PDB entry 3O4O | X-ray diffraction, 3.30 A resolution | chains A and C of the 3 polymer chains in the assembly

[Chain A]
Name: Interleukin-1 beta
From: Homo sapiens
UniProtKB: P01584 (IL1B_HUMAN); residues 1-153 here correspond to UniProt positions 117-269 (UniProt number = residue number + 116)
Sequence (158 residues; numbered -4 to 153; the number before each row is that of its first residue; numbers below 1 keep their minus sign (Gly-4 is residue -4)):
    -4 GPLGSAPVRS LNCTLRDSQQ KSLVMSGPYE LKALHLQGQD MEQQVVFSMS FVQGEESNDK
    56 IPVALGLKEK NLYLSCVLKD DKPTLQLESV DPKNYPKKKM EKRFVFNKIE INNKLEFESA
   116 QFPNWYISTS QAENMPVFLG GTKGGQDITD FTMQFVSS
Disordered / not traced: -4 to 0, 153
Differences from the reference sequence: expression tag (-4 to 0)
Curated features (UniProtKB/Swiss-Prot):
  - motif: Phe112 to Ser125 (Involved in interaction with TMED10 C-terminus)
  - site: Arg4 (Involved in receptor binding), Lys55 (Important for interaction with integrin), Lys63 (Important for interaction with integrin), Lys65 (Important for interaction with integrin), Lys74 (Important for interaction with integrin), Lys88 (Important for interaction with integrin)

[Chain C]
Name: Interleukin-1 receptor type 2
From: Homo sapiens
Notes: fragment: IL-1RII ectodomain, residues 14-343
UniProtKB: P27930 (IL1R2_HUMAN); residues 1-330 here correspond to UniProt positions 14-343 (UniProt number = residue number + 13)
Sequence (339 residues; numbered -2 to 336; the number before each row is that of its first residue; numbers below 1 keep their minus sign (Ala-2 is residue -2)):
    -2 ADPFTLQPAA HTGAARSCRF RGRHYKREFR LEGEPVALRC PQVPYWLWAS VSPRINLTWH
    58 KNDSARTVPG EEETRMWAQD GALWLLPALQ EDSGTYVCTT RNASYCDKMS IELRVFENTD
   118 AFLPFISYPQ ILTLSTSGVL VCPDLSEFTR DKTDVKIQWY KDSLLLDKDN EKFLSVRGTT
   178 HLLVHDVALE DAGYYRCVLT FAHEGQQYNI TRSIELRIKK KKEETIPVII SPLKTISASL
   238 GSRLTIPCKV FLGTGTPLTT MLWWTANDTH IESAYPGGRV TEGPRQEYSE NNENYIEVPL
   298 IFDPVTREDL HMDFKCVVHN TLSFQTLRTT VKEHHHHHH
Disordered / not traced: -2 to 14, 331-336
Differences from the reference sequence: expression tag (-2 to 0, 331-336)
Curated features (UniProtKB/Swiss-Prot):
  - region: His316 to Glu330 (Contains proteolytic cleavage site)
  - glycosylation (N-linked (GlcNAc...) asparagine): Asn53, Asn59, Asn99, Asn206, Asn264
Cystine bridges: Cys15-Cys103, Cys37-Cys95, Cys139-Cys194, Cys245-Cys313
Covalently attached groups: N-acetylglucosamine (NAG) linked to Asn99, Asn206

[Chain A / chain C interface]
Residue-residue contacts (68; chain A residue first):
  Arg4(A) with Pro254(C); Leu255(C); Thr257(C); Met258(C), hydrogen bond; Arg282(C)
  Arg11(A) with Pro126(C), hydrogen bond (side chain-backbone); Gln127(C); Ile128(C)
  Ser13(A) with Val136(C)
  Gln14(A) with Val138(C); His178(C), hydrogen bond
  Gln15(A) with Gln127(C); Ile128(C), hydrogen bond (side chain-backbone); Leu129(C); Val136(C), hydrogen bond (side chain-backbone)
  Ser21(A) with Tyr22(C); Gln39(C), hydrogen bond (backbone-side chain)
  Tyr24(A) with Gln39(C); Tyr42(C)
  Lys27(A) with Tyr22(C); Gln39(C)
  Leu29(A) with Tyr22(C), hydrophobic
  His30(A) with Lys23(C), hydrogen bond (backbone-side chain); Tyr125(C); Gln127(C); Val138(C); Pro140(C)
  Leu31(A) with Tyr125(C); Pro126(C)
  Gln32(A) with Arg24(C); Glu25(C); Phe26(C), hydrogen bond (side chain-backbone); Arg27(C); Ile123(C); Ser124(C); Tyr125(C)
  Gly33(A) with Ser124(C), hydrogen bond (backbone-backbone); Pro126(C)
  Gln34(A) with Arg24(C), hydrogen bond (backbone-side chain); Phe26(C); Phe122(C)
  Asp35(A) with Tyr22(C); Lys23(C); Arg24(C), salt bridge
  Met36(A) with Pro126(C), hydrophobic
  Gln38(A) with Tyr22(C)
  Phe46(A) with Met258(C), hydrophobic
  Gln48(A) with Trp260(C); His267(C)
  Glu51(A) with Trp260(C); Phe321(C)
  Ser52(A) with His316(C), hydrogen bond (backbone-side chain)
  Asn53(A) with His316(C); Phe321(C)
  Ile56(A) with Thr256(C); His316(C)
  Lys93(A) with Glu269(C)
  Lys94(A) with His267(C), hydrogen bond
  Lys103(A) with Thr256(C)
  Glu105(A) with Thr318(C)
  Asn107(A) with Lys218(C), hydrogen bond
  Asn108(A) with Lys219(C)
  Glu128(A) with Pro140(C); Asp141(C), hydrogen bond (side chain-backbone); Leu142(C), hydrogen bond (side chain-backbone); Ser143(C)
  Asn129(A) with Tyr22(C), hydrogen bond
  Met130(A) with Leu44(C), hydrophobic
Also at the interface, not in a pair above, chain A (38 interface residues in all): Ala1, Pro2, Met20, Lys55, Gln149, Phe150
Also at the interface, not in a pair above, chain C (45 interface residues in all): Arg20, His21, Gly280, Pro281, Glu284, Glu294, Asn317

[In short]
The interface between chain A and chain C involves 38 residues on one side and 45 on the other, with 16
hydrogen bonds and 1 salt bridge. Among the polar pairs are Asp35(A)-Arg24(C), Arg4(A)-Met258(C) and
Arg11(A)-Pro126(C). N-acetylglucosamine is covalently linked to Asn99(C) and Asn206(C).
Chain A is Interleukin-1 beta and chain C is Interleukin-1 receptor type 2, both from Homo sapiens; the
structure, Crystal structure of an Interleukin-1 receptor complex, was determined by X-ray diffraction.
